5LMT - chains A and J of the 25 polymer chains in the assembly; structure by electron microscopy, 4.15 A resolution (low resolution: residue-level contacts below are approximate; hydrogen-bond / salt-bridge calls are withheld).

# Chain A
Molecule: 16S ribosomal RNA
Source organism: Thermus thermophilus HB8
Sequence (1522 nucleotides; numbered 0 to 1544 plus 21 insertion-coded residues; 44 numbers in that range are skipped by the numbering (no residue carries them; nothing is unmodelled there); the number before each row is that of its first residue; a row labelled like 189A-189L holds insertion residues (189A, then the next letters in order); numbering starts at 0):
     0 UUUGUUGGAGAGUUUGAUCCUGGCUCAGGGUGAACGCUGGCGGCGUGCCU
    50 AAGACAUGCAAGUCGUGCGGGCCG
    76 CGGGGUUUU
    88 ACUCCG
    96 UGGUCAGCGGCGGACGGGUGAGUAACGCGUGGGU
  129A G
   130 ACCUACCCGGAAGAGGGGGACAACCCGGGGAAACUCGGGCUAAUCCCCCA
   180 UGUGGACCCG
189A-189L CCCCUUGGGGUG
   190 UGUCCAAAGGGCUUU
   216 GCCCGCUUCCGGAUGGGCCCGCGUCCCAUCAGCUAGUUGGUGGGGUAAUG
   266 GCCCACCAAGGCGACGACGGGUAGCCGGUCUGAGAGGAUGGCCGGCCACA
   316 GGGGCACUGAGACACGGGCCCCACUCCUACGGGAGGCAGCAGUUAGGAAU
   366 CUUCCGCAAUGGGCGCAAGCCUGACGGAGCGACGCCGCUUGGAGGAAGAA
   416 GCCCUUCGGGGUGUAAACUCCUGA
   441 ACCCGGGACGAAACCCCC
   460 GA
   470 CGAGGGGA
   479 CUGACGGUACCGGGGUAA
   498 UAGCGCCGGCCAACUCCGUGCCAGCAGCCGCGGUAAUACGGAGGGCGCGA
   548 GCGUUACCCGGAUUCACUGGGCGUAAAGGGCGUGUAGGCGGCCUGGGGCG
   598 UCCCAUGUGAAAGACCACGGCUCAACCGUGGGGGAGCGUGGGAUACGCUC
   648 AGGCUAGACGGUGGGAGAGGGUGGUGGAAUUCCCGGAGUAGCGGUGAAAU
   698 GCGCAGAUACCGGGAGGAACGCCGAUGGCGAAGGCAGCCACCUGGUCCAC
   748 CCGUGACGCUGAGGCGCGAAAGCGUGGGGAGCAAACCGGAUUAGAUACCC
   798 GGGUAGUCCACGCCCUAAACGAUGCGCGCUAGGUCUCUGGGUCU
   848 CCUGGGGGCCGAAGCUAACGCGUUAAGCGCGCCGCCUGGGGAGUACGGCC
   898 GCAAGGCUGAAACUCAAAGGAAUUGACGGGGGCCCGCACAAGCGGUGGAG
   948 CAUGUGGUUUAAUUCGAAGCAACGCGAAGAACCUUACCAGGCCUUGACAU
   998 GCUA
 1001A G
  1002 GGAACCCGGGUGAAAGCCUGGGGUGCCCC
1030A-1030D GCGA
  1031 GGGGAGCCCUAGCACAGGUGCUGCAUGGCCGUCGUCAGCUCGUGCCGUGA
  1081 GGUGUUGGGUUAAGUCCCGCAACGAGCGCAACCCCCGCCGUUAGUUGCCA
  1131 GCGGUUCGGCCGGGCACUCUAACGGGACUGCCCGCG
  1168 AAAGCGGGAGGAAGGAGGGGACGACGUCUGGUCAGCAUGGCCCUUACGGC
  1218 CUGGGCGACACACGUGCUACAAUGCCCACUACAAAGCGAUGCCACCCGGC
  1268 AACGGGGAGCUAAUCGCAAAAAGGUGGGCCCAGUUCGGAUUGGGGUCUGC
  1318 AACCCGACCCCAUGAAGCCGGAAUCGCUAGUAAUCGCGGAUCAGCC
 1363A A
  1364 UGCCGCGGUGAAUACGUUCCCGGGCCUUGUACACACCGCCCGUCACGCCA
  1414 UGGGAGCGGGCUCUACCCGAAGUCGCCGG
1442A-1442B GA
  1443 GCCUA
  1452 C
  1456 GGGCAGGCGCCGAGGGUAGGGCCCGUGACUGGGGCGAAGUCGUAACAAGG
  1506 UAGCUGUACCGGAAGGUGCGGCUGGAUCACCUCCUUUCU
Not modelled in the structure: 0-4, 1543-1544
Metal / ion sites: Mg2+ site 1: U13, C526, G527; Mg2+ site 2 near G21 (its only coordinating residue here); Mg2+ site 3: C48, G115; Mg2+ site 4 near A53 (its only coordinating residue here); Mg2+ site 5: A59, U387; Mg2+ site 6: A109, G331; Mg2+ site 7: A116, G117, G289; Mg2+ site 8 near A119 (its only coordinating residue here); Mg2+ site 9: U252, G266, C267; Mg2+ site 10 near G299 (its only coordinating residue here); Mg2+ site 11 near A315 (its only coordinating residue here); Mg2+ site 12 near G324 (its only coordinating residue here); 32 more Mg2+ sites not listed

# Chain J
Name: 30S ribosomal protein S10
Source organism: Thermus thermophilus HB8
UniProtKB: Q5SHN7 (RS10_THET8); numbering as in UniProt (aligned over 1-105)
Chain sequence (105 residues; each row starts with the number of its first residue):
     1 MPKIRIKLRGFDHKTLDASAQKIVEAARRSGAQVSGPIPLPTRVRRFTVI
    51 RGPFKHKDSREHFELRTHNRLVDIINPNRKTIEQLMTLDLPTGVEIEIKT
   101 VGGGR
Not modelled in the structure: 1-2, 101-105

# Interface between chain A and chain J
Pairs across the interface (69):
  G963(A) - Phe54(J)
  A964(A) - Lys55(J)
  A965(A) - Lys55(J)
  A969(A) - Lys55(J)
  A969(A) - His56(J)
  C972(A) - Lys55(J)
  C972(A) - His56(J)
  C972(A) - Lys57(J)
  G973(A) - Phe54(J)
  G973(A) - Lys55(J)
  A975(A) - Thr48(J)
  G1058(A) - Pro53(J)
  C1059(A) - Arg51(J)
  C1059(A) - Gly52(J)
  C1059(A) - Pro53(J)
  C1060(A) - Arg51(J)
  C1060(A) - Gly52(J)
  C1060(A) - His56(J)
  C1060(A) - Ser59(J)
  G1061(A) - Arg51(J)
  G1061(A) - His56(J)
  G1061(A) - Ser59(J)
  C1115(A) - Arg66(J)
  A1123(A) - Ser35(J)
  A1123(A) - Gly36(J)
  A1123(A) - Pro37(J)
  A1123(A) - Ile38(J)
  A1123(A) - Pro39(J)
  G1124(A) - Val34(J)
  G1124(A) - Ser35(J)
  G1124(A) - Gly36(J)
  G1124(A) - Ile38(J)
  U1125(A) - Arg5(J)
  U1125(A) - Ser35(J)
  U1125(A) - Ile38(J)
  U1150(A) - Leu40(J)
  U1150(A) - Pro41(J)
  A1151(A) - Pro39(J)
  A1151(A) - Leu40(J)
  A1151(A) - Pro41(J)
  A1151(A) - Thr42(J)
  A1151(A) - Arg70(J)
  A1152(A) - His13(J)
  A1152(A) - His68(J)
  A1152(A) - Arg70(J)
  C1153(A) - His13(J)
  C1189(A) - Arg51(J)
  G1198(A) - Pro53(J)
  G1198(A) - Phe54(J)
  G1198(A) - Lys55(J)
  U1199(A) - Phe54(J)
  G1202(A) - Pro53(J)
  G1253(A) - Val44(J)
  C1254(A) - Arg43(J)
  C1254(A) - Val44(J)
  C1254(A) - Arg45(J)
  G1255(A) - Arg43(J)
  G1255(A) - Arg45(J)
  A1279(A) - Arg9(J)
  A1280(A) - Lys7(J)
  A1280(A) - Leu40(J)
  A1280(A) - Pro41(J)
  U1281(A) - Arg5(J)
  U1281(A) - Lys7(J)
  C1366(A) - Arg60(J)
  C1367(A) - Thr48(J)
  C1367(A) - Arg60(J)
  C1367(A) - His62(J)
  G1368(A) - His62(J)
Also at the interface, not in a pair above, chain A (36 interface residues in all): A968, G1190, G1197, A1201
Also at the interface, not in a pair above, chain J (36 interface residues in all): Lys3, Arg46, Glu61, Asn69, Leu71, Asp73

# Summary
Chain A and chain J each contribute 36 residues to their interface. The Mg2+ site 1 is built by U13(A),
C526(A) and G527(A). C48(A) and G115(A) coordinate Mg2+ site 3.
Here chain A is 16S ribosomal RNA and chain J is 30S ribosomal protein S10, both from Thermus thermophilus
HB8. Entry 5LMT (Structure of bacterial 30S-IF1-IF3-mRNA-tRNA translation pre-initiation complex(state-3)) was
determined by electron microscopy together with 5LMN, 5LMO, 5LMP, 5LMQ, 5LMR, 5LMS, 5LMU and 5LMV from the
same study.
